Entry 6YAK (X-ray diffraction, 1.34 A resolution); this record covers chains AAA and CCC of the 4 polymer chains in the assembly.

[Chain AAA (and CCC)]
Molecule: N-terminal component of the split chain transketolase
From: Carboxydothermus hydrogenoformans
Notes: chain CCC of this document is another copy of the same molecule, construct and numbering; everything in this record applies to it too
Sequence (309 residues; row label = number of the first residue in the row; numbers below 1 keep their minus sign (Met-28 is residue -28)):
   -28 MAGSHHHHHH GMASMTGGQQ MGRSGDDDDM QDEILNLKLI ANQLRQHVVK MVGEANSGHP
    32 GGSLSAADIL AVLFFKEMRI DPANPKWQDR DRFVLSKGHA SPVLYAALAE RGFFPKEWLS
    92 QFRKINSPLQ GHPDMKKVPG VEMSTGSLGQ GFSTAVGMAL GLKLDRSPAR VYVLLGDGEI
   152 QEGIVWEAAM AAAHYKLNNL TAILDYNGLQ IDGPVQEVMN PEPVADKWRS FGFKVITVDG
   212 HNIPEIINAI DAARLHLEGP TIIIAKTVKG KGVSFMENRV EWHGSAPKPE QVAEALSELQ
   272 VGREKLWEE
Disordered / not traced: -28 to -2
Metal / ion sites: Ca2+ site 1: Gly24, Asn27; Ca2+ site 2: Asp148, Asn178, Leu180 (together with 8EL)
Ligand contacts:
  - 8EL (2-[3-[(4-azanyl-2-methyl-pyrimidin-5-yl)methyl]-4-methyl-2H-1,3-thiazol-5-yl]ethyl phosphono hydrogen phosphate): Gly33, Lys68, His70, Gly117, Ser118, Leu119, Gly147, Asp148, Gly149, Glu150, Glu153, Asp176, Asn178, Leu180, Gln181, Ile182, Lys240, His254
  - (2S)-2-hydroxybutanedioic acid (LMR), molecule 1: Lys134, Leu135, Arg137
  - (2S)-2-hydroxybutanedioic acid (LMR), molecule 2: Tyr177, Asn178, Gly179, Leu180, Lys237, Thr238, Asn249
  - D-malate (MLT), molecule 1: His18, Lys21, Met22, Glu25, Leu90, Ser91
  - D-malate (MLT), molecule 2: Glu252, Trp253, Ser256, Ala257, Gln262
What the authors report for this chain:
  - binding site for 8EL: Lys68, His70, Gly117, Leu119, Gly149, Glu150, Asn178, Ile182, Lys240
  - Ca2+ coordination: Asp148, Asn178, Leu180
  - binding site for 8EL: Asn178 to Pro185 (proposed by the authors, not directly observed)

[Interface between chain AAA and chain CCC]
Pairs across the interface (41; chain AAA residue first):
  Ile151(AAA) - Met161(CCC)
  Gln152(AAA) - Glu158(CCC)
  Gln152(AAA) - Met161(CCC)
  Glu153(AAA) - Glu158(CCC)
  Gly154(AAA) - Gly154(CCC)
  Gly154(AAA) - Glu158(CCC)  hydrogen bond (backbone-side chain)
  Trp157(AAA) - Phe202(CCC)
  Glu158(AAA) - Gln152(CCC)
  Glu158(AAA) - Glu153(CCC)
  Glu158(AAA) - Gly154(CCC)  hydrogen bond (side chain-backbone)
  Met161(AAA) - Ile151(CCC)
  Met161(AAA) - Gln152(CCC)
  Met161(AAA) - Met190(CCC)
  Met161(AAA) - Asn191(CCC)
  Ala162(AAA) - Met190(CCC)  hydrophobic
  His165(AAA) - Gln187(CCC)
  His165(AAA) - Glu188(CCC)  hydrogen bond (side chain-backbone)
  His165(AAA) - Val189(CCC)  hydrogen bond (side chain-backbone)
  His165(AAA) - Met190(CCC)
  His165(AAA) - Asn191(CCC)  hydrogen bond (side chain-backbone)
  Tyr166(AAA) - Met190(CCC)  hydrophobic
  Gln187(AAA) - His165(CCC)
  Glu188(AAA) - His165(CCC)  hydrogen bond (backbone-side chain)
  Val189(AAA) - His165(CCC)  hydrogen bond (backbone-side chain)
  Met190(AAA) - Met161(CCC)
  Met190(AAA) - Ala162(CCC)  hydrophobic
  Met190(AAA) - His165(CCC)
  Met190(AAA) - Tyr166(CCC)  hydrophobic
  Asn191(AAA) - Met161(CCC)
  Asn191(AAA) - His165(CCC)  hydrogen bond (backbone-side chain)
  Pro194(AAA) - Ser201(CCC)
  Asp197(AAA) - Ser201(CCC)  hydrogen bond (backbone-side chain)
  Lys198(AAA) - Ser201(CCC)  hydrogen bond (side chain-backbone)
  Lys198(AAA) - Phe202(CCC)
  Ser201(AAA) - Pro194(CCC)
  Ser201(AAA) - Asp197(CCC)  hydrogen bond (side chain-backbone)
  Ser201(AAA) - Lys198(CCC)  hydrogen bond (backbone-side chain)
  Ser201(AAA) - Ser201(CCC)  hydrogen bond
  Phe202(AAA) - Trp157(CCC)
  Phe202(AAA) - Lys198(CCC)
  Phe202(AAA) - Phe202(CCC)  hydrophobic
Also at the interface, not in a pair above, chain AAA (22 interface residues in all): Pro192, Glu193
Also at the interface, not in a pair above, chain CCC (22 interface residues in all): Pro192, Glu193

[Summary]
The chain AAA/chain CCC interface involves 22 residues from each chain; the contacts include 13 hydrogen
bonds. Among the polar pairs are Gly154(AAA)-Glu158(CCC), His165(AAA)-Glu188(CCC) and His165(AAA)-Val189(CCC).
Chain AAA binds compound 8EL, D-malate and (2S)-2-hydroxybutanedioic acid. From the paper: a binding site for
8EL at Lys68(AAA), His70(AAA) and Gly117(AAA) among others; Ca2+ coordination by Asp148(AAA), Asn178(AAA) and
Leu180(AAA).
Both chains are N-terminal component of the split chain transketolase (Carboxydothermus hydrogenoformans).
Entry 6YAK (Split gene transketolase, active alpha2beta2 heterotetramer) was determined by X-ray diffraction
together with 6YAJ from the same study.
